Entry 8YJB (electron microscopy, 4.10 A resolution (low resolution: residue-level contacts below are approximate; hydrogen-bond / salt-bridge calls are withheld)); this record covers chains 0 and G of the 12 polymer chains in the assembly.

Chain 0:
Molecule: 26S proteasome complex subunit DSS1
From: Homo sapiens
UniProtKB: P60896 (DSS1_HUMAN); numbering as in UniProt (aligned over 1-70)
Sequence (70 residues; each row starts with the number of its first residue):
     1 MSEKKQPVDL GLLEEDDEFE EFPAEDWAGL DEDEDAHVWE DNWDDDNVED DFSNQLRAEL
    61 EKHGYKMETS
Unresolved in the structure: 1-35, 68-70

Chain G:
Molecule: Integrator complex subunit 7
From: Homo sapiens
UniProtKB: Q9NVH2 (INT7_HUMAN); numbering as in UniProt (aligned over 1-962)
Sequence (962 residues; row label = number of the first residue in the row):
     1 MASNSTKSFL ADAGYGEQEL DANSALMELD KGLRSGKLGE QCEAVVRFPR LFQKYPFPIL
    61 INSAFLKLAD VFRVGNNFLR LCVLKVTQQS EKHLEKILNV DEFVKRIFSV IHSNDPVARA
   121 ITLRMLGSLA SIIPERKNAH HSIRQSLDSH DNVEVEAAVF AAANFSAQSK DFAVGICNKI
   181 SEMIQGLATP VDLKLKLIPI LQHMHHDAIL ASSARQLLQQ LVTSYPSTKM VIVSLHTFTL
   241 LAASSLVDTP KQIQLLLQYL KNDPRKAVKR LAIQDLKLLA NKTPHTWSRE NIQALCECAL
   301 QTPYDSLKLG MLSVLSTLSG TIAIKHYFSI VPGNVSSSPR SSDLVKLAQE CCYHNNRGIA
   361 AHGVRVLTNI TVSCQEKDLL ALEQDAVFGL ESLLVLCSQD DSPGAQATLK IALNCMVKLA
   421 KGRPHLSQSV VETLLTQLHS AQDAARILMC HCLAAIAMQL PVLGDGMLGD LMELYKVIGR
   481 SATDKQQELL VSLATVIFVA SQKALSVESK AVIKQQLESV SNGWTVYRIA RQASRMGNHD
   541 MAKELYQSLL TQVASEHFYF WLNSLKEFSH AEQCLTGLQE ENYSSALSCI AESLKFYHKG
   601 IASLTAASTP LNPLSFQCEF VKLRIDLLQA FSQLICTCNS LKTSPPPAIA TTIAMTLGND
   661 LQRCGRISNQ MKQSMEEFRS LASRYGDLYQ ASFDADSATL RNVELQQQSC LLISHAIEAL
   721 ILDPESASFQ EYGSTGTAHA DSEYERRMMS VYNHVLEEVE SLNRKYTPVS YMHTACLCNA
   781 IIALLKVPLS FQRYFFQKLQ STSIKLALSP SPRNPAEPIA VQNNQQLALK VEGVVQHGSK
   841 PGLFRKIQSV CLNVSSTLQS KSGQDYKIPI DNMTNEMEQR VEPHNDYFST QFLLNFAILG
   901 THNITVESSV KDANGIVWKT GPRTTIFVKS LEDPYSQQIR LQQQQAQQPL QQQQQRNAYT
   961 RF
Unresolved in the structure: 1-20, 332-336, 653-661, 862-869, 944-962
Swiss-Prot annotation at these positions:
  - modified residue (Phosphoserine): S338, S809

Interface between chain 0 and chain G:
Contacting residue pairs (65; chain 0 residue first):
  A36(0) - K410(G)
  H37(0) - N414(G)
  V38(0) - K410(G)
  V38(0) - L413(G)
  V38(0) - N414(G)
  V38(0) - V417(G)
  W39(0) - H451(G)
  W39(0) - A454(G)
  W39(0) - A455(G)
  W39(0) - M458(G)
  W39(0) - T495(G)
  W39(0) - R535(G)
  D41(0) - R535(G)
  N42(0) - H451(G)
  N42(0) - R793(G)
  W43(0) - R531(G)
  W43(0) - Q532(G)
  W43(0) - R535(G)
  W43(0) - F791(G)
  W43(0) - Q792(G)
  W43(0) - R793(G)
  W43(0) - F796(G)
  W43(0) - Q797(G)
  D44(0) - E488(G)
  D44(0) - V491(G)
  D44(0) - R528(G)
  D44(0) - R531(G)
  V48(0) - R793(G)
  V48(0) - Q797(G)
  V48(0) - L799(G)
  E49(0) - W524(G)
  E49(0) - R528(G)
  E49(0) - R531(G)
  E49(0) - Q797(G)
  D50(0) - K798(G)
  F52(0) - H557(G)
  F52(0) - F558(G)
  F52(0) - W561(G)
  F52(0) - N612(G)
  S53(0) - W524(G)
  Q55(0) - F558(G)
  L56(0) - Y527(G)
  L56(0) - F558(G)
  R57(0) - W524(G)
  E59(0) - A554(G)
  E59(0) - S555(G)
  E59(0) - F558(G)
  L60(0) - G523(G)
  L60(0) - W524(G)
  L60(0) - L549(G)
  L60(0) - Q552(G)
  L60(0) - V553(G)
  E61(0) - N522(G)
  E61(0) - W524(G)
  H63(0) - Q552(G)
  H63(0) - V553(G)
  G64(0) - N522(G)
  Y65(0) - Q552(G)
  K66(0) - L517(G)
  K66(0) - E518(G)
  K66(0) - S521(G)
  K66(0) - V526(G)
  K66(0) - S548(G)
  M67(0) - E518(G)
  M67(0) - T551(G)
Also at the interface, not in a pair above, chain 0 (25 interface residues in all): E40
Also at the interface, not in a pair above, chain G (43 interface residues in all): L448, C452

Summary:
The interface between chain 0 and chain G involves 25 residues on one side and 43 on the other.
Chain 0 is 26S proteasome complex subunit DSS1 and chain G is Integrator complex subunit 7, both from Homo
sapiens; the structure, Cryo-EM structure of the human DSS1-INTAC complex, was determined by electron
microscopy.
